PDB entry 4F4Y | X-ray diffraction, 2.34 A resolution | chains A and T of the 3 polymer chains in the assembly

# Chain A
Protein: DNA polymerase IV
Source organism: Sulfolobus acidocaldarius
Notes: EC 2.7.7.7
Reference sequence: chimeric construct of Q4JB80, Q97W02: residues 1-231 from Q4JB80 (DPO4_SULAC) positions 1-231 (same numbers); residues 232-248 from Q97W02 positions 231-247 (UniProt number = residue number - 1); residues 249-354 from Q4JB80 (DPO4_SULAC) positions 249-354 (same numbers)
Sequence (362 residues; each row starts with the number of its first residue):
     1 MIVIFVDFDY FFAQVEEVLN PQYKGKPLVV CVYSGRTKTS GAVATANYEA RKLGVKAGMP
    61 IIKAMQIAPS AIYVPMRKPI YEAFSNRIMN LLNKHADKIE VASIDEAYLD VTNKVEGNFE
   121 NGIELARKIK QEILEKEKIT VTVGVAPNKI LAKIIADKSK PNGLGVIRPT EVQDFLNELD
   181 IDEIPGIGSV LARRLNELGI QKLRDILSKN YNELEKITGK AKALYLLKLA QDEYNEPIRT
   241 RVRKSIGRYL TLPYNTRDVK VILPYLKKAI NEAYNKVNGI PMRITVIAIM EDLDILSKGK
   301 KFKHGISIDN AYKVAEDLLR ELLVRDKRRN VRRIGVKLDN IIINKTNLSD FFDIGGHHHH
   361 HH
Not modelled in the structure: 344-362
Construct notes: expression tag (355-362)
Metal / ion sites: Ca2+ site 1: Asp7, Phe8, Asp105 (together with 2'-deoxycytidine-5'-triphosphate); Ca2+ site 2: Asp7, Asp105, Glu106 (together with 2'-deoxycytidine-5'-triphosphate) (shared with 1 residue of chain P)
Small-molecule neighbours: 2'-deoxycytidine-5'-triphosphate (DCP): Asp7, Phe8, Asp9, Tyr10, Phe11, Phe12, Val43, Ala44, Thr45, Arg51, Ala57, Gly58, Asp105, Lys160
UniProt features mapped onto this chain:
  - active site: Glu106
  - binding site (Mg(2+)): Asp7, Asp105
  - site: Phe12 (Substrate discrimination)
Reported in the primary citation:
  - contacts within the chain: Arg36-Asn255 (hydrogen bond), Arg36-Leu252 (hydrogen bond)
  - binding site for the 19-nt DNA strand (chain T): Thr251, Arg332, Arg333
  - conformationally variable residues (loop rearrangement): Arg241 to Ile246

# Chain T
Molecule: 19-nt DNA strand
Sequence (19 nucleotides; row label = number of the first residue in the row):
     1 TTACGCCCTG ATCAGTGCC
Not modelled in the structure: 1

# Chain A / chain T interface
Contacting residue pairs (39; chain A residue first):
  Val32(A) with DG5(T), sugar contact; DC6(T), sugar contact
  Ser34(A) with DG5(T), hydrogen bond to the phosphate
  Ser40(A) with DG5(T), phosphate contact
  Gly41(A) with DC4(T), sugar contact; DG5(T), phosphate contact
  Ala42(A) with DG5(T), base contact
  Gly58(A) with DC4(T), base contact; DG5(T), base contact
  Pro60(A) with DC4(T), sugar contact
  Ile62(A) with DA3(T), base contact
  Lys63(A) with DT2(T), salt bridge to the phosphate; DA3(T), base contact
  Gln66(A) with DA3(T), base contact
  Lys78(A) with DC7(T), sugar contact
  Gly219(A) with DT12(T), phosphate contact
  Lys220(A) with DT12(T), hydrogen bond to the phosphate
  Ala221(A) with DA11(T), phosphate contact; DT12(T), hydrogen bond to the phosphate
  Arg243(A) with DC8(T), salt bridge to the phosphate; DT9(T), salt bridge to the phosphate
  Lys244(A) with DT9(T), hydrogen bond to the phosphate; DG10(T), salt bridge to the phosphate
  Ser245(A) with DC8(T), sugar contact; DT9(T), hydrogen bond to the phosphate
  Ile246(A) with DC8(T), phosphate contact
  Gly247(A) with DC7(T), phosphate contact; DC8(T), hydrogen bond to the phosphate
  Arg248(A) with DC7(T), salt bridge to the phosphate
  Tyr249(A) with DC6(T), sugar contact; DC7(T), hydrogen bond to the phosphate; DC8(T), base contact
  Leu250(A) with DC6(T), phosphate contact
  Thr251(A) with DG5(T), phosphate contact; DC6(T), hydrogen bond to the phosphate
  Leu293(A) with DC4(T), base contact
  Arg332(A) with DG5(T), salt bridge to the phosphate
  Arg333(A) with DG5(T), salt bridge to the phosphate; DC6(T), salt bridge to the phosphate
Other interface residues (no listed pair), chain A (31 interface residues in all): Tyr33, Val43, Ala44, Met76, Lys222

# Overview
31 residues of chain A face 11 of chain T across their interface; the contacts include 8 hydrogen bonds and 8
salt bridges. Among the polar pairs are Ser34(A)-DG5(T), Lys220(A)-DT12(T) and Ala221(A)-DT12(T). The paper
reports a binding site for the 19-nt DNA strand (chain T) at Thr251(A), Arg332(A) and Arg333(A);
conformational variability at Arg241(A).
Chain A is DNA polymerase IV (Sulfolobus acidocaldarius) and chain T is a 19-nt DNA strand; the structure,
Y-family DNA polymerase chimera Dbh-Dpo4-Dbh, was determined by X-ray diffraction (same publication as 4F4W,
4F4X, 4F4Z, 4F50 and 4HYK).
